Entry 4GEJ (X-ray diffraction, 2.90 A resolution); this record covers chain A.

== Chain A ==
Molecule: Thioredoxin-interacting protein
Source organism: Homo sapiens
Notes: fragment: N-terminal domain
Reference sequence: Q9H3M7 (TXNIP_HUMAN); residue numbers follow UniProt; this construct covers 2-149
Sequence (150 residues; each row starts with the number of its first residue; numbering starts at 0):
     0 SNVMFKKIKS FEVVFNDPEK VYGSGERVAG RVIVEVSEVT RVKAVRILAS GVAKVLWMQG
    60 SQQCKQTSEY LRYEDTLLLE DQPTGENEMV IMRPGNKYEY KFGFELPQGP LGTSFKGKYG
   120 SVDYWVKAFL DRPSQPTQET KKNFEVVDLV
Unresolved in the structure: 0-7, 79-86
Construct notes: expression tag (0-1); engineered mutation Ser36 (Cys in Q9H3M7), Ser49 (Cys in Q9H3M7), Ser120 (Cys in Q9H3M7)
Metal / ion sites: Ca2+: Asp74, Thr75 (shared with 2 residues of chain F)
What the authors report for this chain:
  - interface residues: Gln62 to Lys64
  - conformationally variable residues (loop rearrangement, order/disorder transition): Ala52 to Ser67, Asp80 to Asn86, Thr112 to Ser120

== Overview ==
Asp74 and Thr75 coordinate Ca2+. The paper reports the interface residue Gln62; conformational variability at
Ala52, Asp80 and Thr112.
Chain A is Thioredoxin-interacting protein (Homo sapiens); the structure, N-terminal domain of VDUP-1, was
determined by X-ray diffraction, deposited together with 4GEI.
